8UXZ - chains B and D of the 9 polymer chains in the assembly; structure by electron microscopy, 3.20 A resolution.

== Chain B ==
Molecule: Biotin carboxyl carrier protein of acetyl-CoA carboxylase
Organism: Escherichia coli
Reference sequence: P0ABD8 (BCCP_ECOLI); numbering as in UniProt (aligned over 80-156)
Sequence (77 residues; each row starts with the number of its first residue):
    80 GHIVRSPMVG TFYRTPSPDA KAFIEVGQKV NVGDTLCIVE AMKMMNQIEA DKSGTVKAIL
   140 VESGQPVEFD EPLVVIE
Glycans and other covalent adducts: biotin (BTN) linked to Lys122
Ligand contacts: biotin (BTN): Tyr92, Ser96, Pro97, Glu119, Met124
Curated features (UniProtKB/Swiss-Prot):
  - modified residue: Lys122 (N6-biotinyllysine)

== Chain D ==
Molecule: Acetyl-coenzyme A carboxylase carboxyl transferase subunit beta
Organism: Escherichia coli
Notes: EC 2.1.3.15
Reference sequence: P0A9Q5 (ACCD_ECOLI); residue numbers follow UniProt; this construct covers 2-285
Sequence (284 residues; row label = number of the first residue in the row):
     2 SWIERIKSNI TPTRKASIPE GVWTKCDSCG QVLYRAELER NLEVCPKCDH HMRMTARNRL
    62 HSLLDEGSLV ELGSELEPKD VLKFRDSKKY KDRLASAQKE TGEKDALVVM KGTLYGMPVV
   122 AAAFEFAFMG GSMGSVVGAR FVRAVEQALE DNCPLICFSA SGGARMQEAL MSLMQMAKTS
   182 AALAKMQERG LPYISVLTDP TMGGVSASFA MLGDLNIAEP KALIGFAGPR VIEQTVREKL
   242 PPGFQRSEFL IEKGAIDMIV RRPEMRLKLA SILAKLMNLP APNP
Ion coordination: Zn2+: Cys27, Cys30, Cys46, Cys49
Ligand contacts: acetyl coenzyme A (ACO): Arg94, Phe127, Met130, Gly131, Ser133, Gly163, Gly164, Ala165, Arg166, Met167, Gln168, Pro201, Met203, Gly204, Gly205, Leu224, Gly229, Pro230

== Chain B / chain D interface ==
Residue-residue contacts (11; chain B residue first):
  Met121(B) with Trp24(D), hydrophobic
  Met123(B) with Trp24(D); Thr25(D); Lys26(D); Val33(D), hydrophobic
  Asn125(B) with Lys26(D)
  Gly143(B) with Pro13(D)
  Gln144(B) with Asn10(D); Ile11(D); Pro13(D)
  Pro145(B) with Pro13(D)
Interface residues without a listed pair, chain B (7 interface residues in all): Lys122
Interface residues without a listed pair, chain D (9 interface residues in all): Thr12, Ile19

== Overview ==
The interface between chain B and chain D involves 7 residues on one side and 9 on the other. Bound to chain
D: acetyl coenzyme A. Covalently linked biotin: at Lys122(B). Cys27(D), Cys30(D), Cys46(D) and Cys49(D)
coordinate Zn2+.
Chain B is Biotin carboxyl carrier protein of acetyl-CoA carboxylase and chain D is Acetyl-coenzyme A
carboxylase carboxyl transferase subunit beta, both from Escherichia coli; the structure, E. coli acetyl-CoA
carboxylase, wide stacked local reconstruction, 3.20 Angstrom, was determined by electron microscopy.
